Entry 4JI2 (X-ray diffraction, 3.64 A resolution); this record covers chains A and L of the 21 polymer chains in the assembly.

Chain A:
Molecule: 16S rRNA
From: Thermus thermophilus
Sequence (1522 nucleotides; row label = number of the first residue in the row; note: 42 numbers in that range are skipped by the numbering (no residue carries them; nothing is unmodelled there); a row labelled like 190A-190L holds insertion residues (190A, then the next letters in order); numbering starts at 0):
     0 UUUGUUGGAGAGUUUGAUCCUGGCUCAGGGUGAACGCUGGCGGCGUGCCU
    50 AAGACAUGCAAGUCGUGCGGG
    73 CCGCGGGGUUUU
    88 ACUCCG
    95 UGGUC
   101 AGCGGCGGACGGGUGAGUAACGCGUGGGU
  129A G
   130 ACCUACCCGGAAGAGGGGGACAACCCGGGGAAACUCGGGCUAAUCCCCCA
   180 UGUGGACCCGC
190A-190L CCCUUGGGGUGU
   191 GUCCAAAGGGCUUU
   216 GCCCGCUUCCGGAUGGGCCCGCGUCCCAUCAGCUAGUUGGUGGGGUAAUG
   266 GCCCACCAAGGCGACGACGGGUAGCCGGUCUGAGAGGAUGGCCGGCCACA
   316 GGGGCACUGAGACACGGGCCCCACUCCUACGGGAGGCAGCAGUUAGGAAU
   366 CUUCCGCAAUGGGCGCAAGCCUGACGGAGCGACGCCGCUUGGAGGAAGAA
   416 GCCCUUCGGGGUGUAAACUCCUGAA
   442 CCCGGGACGAAACCCCCGACGA
   474 GGGGACUGACGGUACCGGG
   494 GUAAUAGCGCCGGCCAACUCCGUGCCAGCAGCCGCGGUAAUACGGAGGGC
   544 GCGAGCGUUACCCGGAUUCACUGGGCGUAAAGGGCGUGUAGGCGGCCUGG
   594 GGCGUCCCAUGUGAAAGACCACGGCUCAACCGUGGGGGAGCGUGGGAUAC
   644 GCUCAGGCUAGACGGUGGGAGAGGGUGGUGGAAUUCCCGGAGUAGCGGUG
   694 AAAUGCGCAGAUACCGGGAGGAACGCCGAUGGCGAAGGCAGCCACCUGGU
   744 CCACCCGUGACGCUGAGGCGCGAAAGCGUGGGGAGCAAACCGGAUUAGAU
   794 ACCCGGGUAGUCCACGCCCUAAACGAUGCGCGCUAGGUCUCUGGGUCU
   848 CCUGGGGGCCGAAGCUAACGCGUUAAGCGCGCCGCCUGGGGAGUACGGCC
   898 GCAAGGCUGAAACUCAAAGGAAUUGACGGGGGCCCGCACAAGCGGUGGAG
   948 CAUGUGGUUUAAUUCGAAGXAACGCGAAGAACCUUACCAGGCCUUGACAU
   998 GCUAGG
 1003A G
  1004 AACCCGGGUGAAAGCCUGGGGUGCCCC
1030A-1030D GCGA
  1031 GGGGAGCCCUAGCACAGGUGCUGCAUGGCCGUCGUCAGCUCGUGCCGUGA
  1081 GGUGUUGGGUUAAGUCCCGCAACGAGCGCAACCCCCGCCGUUAGUUGCCA
  1131 GCGGUUCGGCCGGGCACUCUAACGGGACUGCCCGCGAAA
  1171 GCGGGAGGAAGGAGGGGACGACGUCUGGUCAGCAUGGCCCUUACGGCCUG
  1221 GGCGACACACGUGCUACAAUGCCCACUACAAAGCGAUGCCACCCGGCAAC
  1271 GGGGAGCUAAUCGCAAAAAGGUGGGCCCAGUUCGGAUUGGGGUCUGCAAC
  1321 CCGACCCCAUGAAGCCGGAAUCGCUAGUAAUCGCGGAUCAG
 1361A C
  1362 CAUGCCGCGGUGAAUACGUUCCCGGGCCUUGUACACACXGCCXGUXACGC
  1412 CAUGGGAGCGGGCUCUACCCGAAGUCGCCGGG
  1446 AGCCUACGGG
  1459 CAGGCGCCGAGGGUAGGGCCCGUGACUGGGGCGAAGUCGUAACAAGGUAG
  1509 CUGUACCGGAAGGUGCGGCUGGAUCCACUCCUUUCU
Unresolved in the structure: 0-4, 1534-1538
Differences from the reference sequence: engineered mutation C1534 (A2157 in M26923.1); conflict A1535 (C2158 in M26923.1)
Modified residues: PSU (pseudouridine-5'-monophosphate) at position 516, 7MG (7N-methyl-8-hydroguanosine-5'-monophosphate) at position 527, M2G (N2-dimethylguanosine-5'-monophosphate) at position 966, 5MC (5-methylcytidine-5'-monophosphate) at position 967, 2MG (2N-methylguanosine-5'-monophosphate) at position 1207, 5MC (5-methylcytidine-5'-monophosphate) at position 1400, 4OC (4n,o2'-methylcytidine-5'-monophosphate) at position 1402, 5MC (5-methylcytidine-5'-monophosphate) at position 1404, 5MC (5-methylcytidine-5'-monophosphate) at position 1407, UR3 (3-methyluridine-5'-monophoshate) at position 1498, MA6 (6N-dimethyladenosine-5'-monophoshate) at position 1518, MA6 (6N-dimethyladenosine-5'-monophoshate) at position 1519, PSU (pseudouridine-5'-monophosphate) at position 1540, PSU (pseudouridine-5'-monophosphate) at position 1541
From the paper describing this entry:
  - conformationally variable residues: A1492
  - mutagenesis - C1490U: increased growth

Chain L:
Protein: Ribosomal protein S12
From: Thermus thermophilus
UniProt: F6DEQ7 (F6DEQ7_THETG); numbering as in UniProt (aligned over 1-135)
Chain sequence (135 residues; numbered 1 to 135; the number before each row is that of its first residue):
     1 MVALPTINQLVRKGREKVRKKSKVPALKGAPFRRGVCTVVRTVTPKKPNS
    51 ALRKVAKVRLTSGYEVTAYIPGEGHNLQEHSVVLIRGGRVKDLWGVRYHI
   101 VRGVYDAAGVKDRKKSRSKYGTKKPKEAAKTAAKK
Unresolved in the structure: 1-4, 129-135
Differences from the reference sequence: conflict Trp94 (Pro in F6DEQ7)

Chain A / chain L interface:
Contacting residue pairs (122; chain A residue first):
  U24(A) with Lys23(L), salt bridge to the phosphate
  A33(A) with Pro31(L), base contact; Phe32(L), base contact
  C34(A) with Phe32(L), sugar contact; Val104(L), phosphate contact
  G35(A) with Val104(L), sugar contact; Arg117(L), sugar contact; Ser118(L), hydrogen bond to the sugar; Gly121(L), sugar contact
  C36(A) with Arg117(L), hydrogen bond to the sugar; Ser118(L), sugar contact; Thr122(L), sugar contact; Lys123(L), salt bridge to the phosphate; Lys124(L), phosphate contact
  U37(A) with Lys123(L), salt bridge to the phosphate; Lys124(L), hydrogen bond to the phosphate
  C241(A) with Arg19(L), hydrogen bond to the phosphate
  G302(A) with Lys17(L), phosphate contact
  A303(A) with Lys17(L), phosphate contact
  G362(A) with Arg33(L), sugar contact; Arg34(L), salt bridge to the phosphate; Thr61(L), phosphate contact
  A363(A) with Ala30(L), base contact; Pro31(L), base contact; Phe32(L), sugar contact; Arg33(L), phosphate contact; Arg34(L), salt bridge to the phosphate; Thr61(L), hydrogen bond to the phosphate; Tyr105(L), sugar contact
  G500(A) with Lys124(L), hydrogen bond to the phosphate
  C501(A) with Arg117(L), salt bridge to the phosphate; Ser118(L), hydrogen bond to the phosphate; Lys124(L), salt bridge to the phosphate
  G502(A) with Ser116(L), phosphate contact; Arg117(L), hydrogen bond to the phosphate; Ser118(L), hydrogen bond to the phosphate; Lys119(L), phosphate contact
  C503(A) with Ser116(L), hydrogen bond to the phosphate; Lys119(L), salt bridge to the phosphate
  C518(A) with Ser50(L), base contact
  C519(A) with Ser50(L), hydrogen bond to the phosphate
  A520(A) with Ala51(L), phosphate contact; Leu52(L), hydrogen bond to the phosphate; Lys54(L), salt bridge to the phosphate; Glu73(L), hydrogen bond to the sugar
  G521(A) with Leu52(L), phosphate contact; Arg53(L), hydrogen bond to the base; Lys54(L), salt bridge to the phosphate; Gly72(L), phosphate contact; Glu73(L), phosphate contact
  C522(A) with Asn49(L), base contact; Arg53(L), base contact; Tyr69(L), hydrogen bond to the phosphate; Pro71(L), phosphate contact; Gly72(L), hydrogen bond to the phosphate; Asp92(L), base contact; Tyr120(L), hydrogen bond to the phosphate
  A523(A) with Arg53(L), base contact; Val90(L), base contact; Lys91(L), base contact; Asp92(L), hydrogen bond to the base; Tyr120(L), hydrogen bond to the phosphate
  C525(A) with Lys91(L), phosphate contact
  C526(A) with Lys91(L), salt bridge to the phosphate
  7MG_527(A) with Asn49(L), hydrogen bond to the base
  C528(A) with Asn49(L), hydrogen bond to the base
  G529(A) with Asn49(L), base contact; Ser50(L), hydrogen bond to the base; Ala51(L), base contact
  G537(A) with Arg113(L), salt bridge to the phosphate
  G538(A) with Arg113(L), salt bridge to the phosphate; Lys114(L), hydrogen bond to the phosphate; Lys115(L), hydrogen bond to the phosphate
  A539(A) with Lys114(L), phosphate contact; Lys115(L), salt bridge to the phosphate
  G550(A) with Lys119(L), sugar contact
  U551(A) with Arg86(L), sugar contact; Lys119(L), sugar contact
  U552(A) with Pro31(L), hydrogen bond to the sugar; Phe32(L), sugar contact; Arg86(L), hydrogen bond to the sugar; Gly87(L), sugar contact
  A553(A) with Val24(L), phosphate contact; Gly29(L), hydrogen bond to the sugar; Ala30(L), sugar contact; Pro31(L), sugar contact
  C554(A) with Ser22(L), hydrogen bond to the phosphate
  C562(A) with Arg15(L), sugar contact; Glu16(L), hydrogen bond to the sugar; Val18(L), phosphate contact
  A563(A) with Arg15(L), base contact
  C564(A) with Leu10(L), phosphate contact; Arg15(L), salt bridge to the phosphate
  G567(A) with Pro5(L), base contact; Arg15(L), hydrogen bond to the base
  G568(A) with Pro5(L), base contact
  G585(A) with Asn8(L), hydrogen bond to the sugar
  C879(A) with Thr6(L), phosphate contact; Asn8(L), phosphate contact
  C880(A) with Thr6(L), hydrogen bond to the phosphate; Asn8(L), hydrogen bond to the phosphate; Gln9(L), phosphate contact; Arg12(L), salt bridge to the phosphate
  G881(A) with Gln9(L), hydrogen bond to the phosphate; Arg12(L), salt bridge to the phosphate; Lys13(L), salt bridge to the phosphate
  C882(A) with Pro5(L), base contact; Lys13(L), salt bridge to the phosphate
  C883(A) with Arg15(L), base contact
  U884(A) with Arg15(L), hydrogen bond to the base
  A909(A) with Lys21(L), phosphate contact
  C910(A) with Arg97(L), salt bridge to the phosphate
  U911(A) with Trp94(L), phosphate contact; Arg97(L), salt bridge to the phosphate
  C912(A) with Lys46(L), salt bridge to the phosphate; Trp94(L), phosphate contact
  A913(A) with Lys91(L), salt bridge to the phosphate
  C1412(A) with Lys57(L), salt bridge to the phosphate
  C1490(A) with Trp94(L), sugar contact
  G1491(A) with Lys47(L), sugar contact; Trp94(L), sugar contact
  A1492(A) with Lys47(L), phosphate contact
Other interface residues (no listed pair), chain A (59 interface residues in all): A32, C242, A364, C555
Other interface residues (no listed pair), chain L (64 interface residues in all): Lys20, Pro48, Leu84, Gly88, Arg89, Leu93, Val101

Overview:
The interface between chain A and chain L involves 59 residues on one side and 64 on the other, with 35
hydrogen bonds and 24 salt bridges. Among the polar pairs are G521(A)-Arg53(L), A523(A)-Asp92(L) and
7MG_527(A)-Asn49(L). From the paper: C1490U of chain A increases growth; conformational variability at
A1492(A).
Here chain A is 16S rRNA and chain L is Ribosomal protein S12, both from Thermus thermophilus. Entry 4JI2
(Crystal Structure of 30S ribosomal subunit from Thermus thermophilus) was determined by X-ray diffraction,
deposited together with 4JI0, 4JI1, 4JI3, 4JI4, 4JI5, 4JI6, 4JI7 and 4JI8.
